5X30 - chains A and C of the 4 polymer chains in the assembly; structure by X-ray diffraction, 1.70 A resolution.

Chain A (and C):
Name: L-methionine gamma-lyase
Source organism: Pseudomonas putida
Notes: EC 4.4.1.11, 4.4.1.2; chain C of this document is another copy of the same molecule, construct and numbering; everything in this record applies to it too
UniProt: P13254 (MEGL_PSEPU); residue numbers follow UniProt; this construct covers 1-398
Sequence (398 residues; row label = number of the first residue in the row):
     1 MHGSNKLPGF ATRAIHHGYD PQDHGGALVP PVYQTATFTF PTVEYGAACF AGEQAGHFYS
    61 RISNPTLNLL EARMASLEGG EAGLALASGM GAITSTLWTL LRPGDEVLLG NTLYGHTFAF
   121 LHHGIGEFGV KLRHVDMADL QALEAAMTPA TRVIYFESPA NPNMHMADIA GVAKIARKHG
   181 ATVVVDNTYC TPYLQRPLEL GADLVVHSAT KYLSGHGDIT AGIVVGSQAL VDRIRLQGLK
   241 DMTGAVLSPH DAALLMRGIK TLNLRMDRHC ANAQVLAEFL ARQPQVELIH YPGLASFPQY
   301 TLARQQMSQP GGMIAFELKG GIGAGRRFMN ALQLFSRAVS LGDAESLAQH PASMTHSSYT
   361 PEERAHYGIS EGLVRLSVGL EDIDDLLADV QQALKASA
Unresolved in the structure: 1-6 (chain C: 1-5)
Construct notes: engineered mutation H116 (Cys in P13254)
Modified residues: K211 ((2S)-2-amino-6-[[3-hydroxy-2-methyl-5-(phosphonooxymethyl)pyridin-4-yl]methylideneamino]hexanoic acid; LLP)
Swiss-Prot annotation at these positions:
  - binding site (pyridoxal 5'-phosphate): Y59 to R61, G89, M90, S208 to T210
  - binding site (substrate): Y114, R375
  - modified residue: K211 (N6-(pyridoxal phosphate)lysine)
  - mutagenesis: R61 (R61A/E/F: Loss of elimination activity against L-methionine), K240 (K240D/E: Marked decrease in elimination activity against both L-methionine and DL-homocysteine ...), D241 (D241H/R: 5 to 14-fold reduction in alpha,gamma-elimination activity against L-methionine, while no change in affinity for L-methionine)

Interface between chain A and chain C:
Pairs across the interface - 64 pairs, chain A then chain C:
  P8(A) - D385(C)
  G9(A) - D382(C)
  G9(A) - D385(C)  hydrogen bond (backbone-side chain)
  A11(A) - L380(C)
  T12(A) - L334(C)
  T12(A) - E381(C)
  T12(A) - D382(C)  hydrogen bond (side chain-backbone)
  T12(A) - D385(C)  hydrogen bond
  I15(A) - A344(C)
  I15(A) - E345(C)
  I15(A) - L380(C)  hydrophobic
  I15(A) - E381(C)
  H16(A) - L334(C)
  H16(A) - E345(C)
  H16(A) - E381(C)  salt bridge
  L28(A) - S336(C)
  L28(A) - D343(C)
  L28(A) - E345(C)
  V29(A) - H216(C)
  V29(A) - G217(C)
  S214(A) - R257(C)  hydrogen bond
  H216(A) - V29(C)
  H216(A) - R257(C)  hydrogen bond
  H216(A) - T261(C)
  G217(A) - V29(C)
  D218(A) - R257(C)  salt bridge
  H250(A) - H250(C)
  L254(A) - L254(C)  hydrophobic
  L254(A) - R257(C)  hydrogen bond (backbone-side chain)
  R257(A) - S214(C)  hydrogen bond
  R257(A) - H216(C)
  R257(A) - D218(C)  salt bridge
  R257(A) - L254(C)  hydrogen bond (side chain-backbone)
  R257(A) - R257(C)
  R257(A) - G258(C)
  G258(A) - R257(C)
  K260(A) - E345(C)  salt bridge
  T261(A) - H216(C)
  T261(A) - R265(C)
  N263(A) - R268(C)  hydrogen bond
  L264(A) - L264(C)
  L264(A) - R268(C)
  R265(A) - T261(C)
  D267(A) - R268(C)  salt bridge
  R268(A) - N263(C)
  R268(A) - L264(C)
  L334(A) - T12(C)
  L334(A) - H16(C)
  D343(A) - L28(C)
  A344(A) - I15(C)
  E345(A) - I15(C)
  E345(A) - H16(C)
  E345(A) - L28(C)
  E345(A) - K260(C)  salt bridge
  L380(A) - A11(C)
  L380(A) - I15(C)  hydrophobic
  E381(A) - T12(C)
  E381(A) - I15(C)
  E381(A) - H16(C)  salt bridge
  D382(A) - G9(C)
  D382(A) - T12(C)  hydrogen bond (backbone-side chain)
  D385(A) - P8(C)
  D385(A) - G9(C)  hydrogen bond (side chain-backbone)
  D385(A) - T12(C)  hydrogen bond
Other interface residues (no listed pair), chain A (34 interface residues in all): Q22, S336, L347
Other interface residues (no listed pair), chain C (34 interface residues in all): D267, R337, L347

In short:
Chain A and chain C each contribute 34 residues to their interface; the contacts include 12 hydrogen bonds and
7 salt bridges. Polar contacts include H16(A)-E381(C), D218(A)-R257(C) and K260(A)-E345(C).
Both chains are L-methionine gamma-lyase (Pseudomonas putida). Entry 5X30 (Crystal structure of Pseudomonas
putida methionine gamma-lyase C116H mutant with L-homocysteine intermediates) was determined by X-ray
diffraction together with 5X2V, 5X2W, 5X2X, 5X2Y and 5X2Z from the same study.
